PDB entry 3UO7 | X-ray diffraction, 3.00 A resolution | chains D and A of the 4 polymer chains in the assembly

[Chain D]
Molecule: 23-nt DNA strand
Sequence (23 nucleotides; numbered 1 to 23; the number before each row is that of its first residue):
     1 CCACTGCTCA XGTACAGAGC TGT
Modified positions: 1CC (5-carboxy-2'-deoxycytidine monophosphate) at position 11

[Chain A]
Name: G/T mismatch-specific thymine DNA glycosylase
Organism: Homo sapiens
Notes: EC 3.2.2.29
UniProtKB: Q13569 (TDG_HUMAN); residues 111-308 here = UniProt positions 111-308
Amino-acid sequence (201 residues; numbered 108 to 308; the number before each row is that of its first residue):
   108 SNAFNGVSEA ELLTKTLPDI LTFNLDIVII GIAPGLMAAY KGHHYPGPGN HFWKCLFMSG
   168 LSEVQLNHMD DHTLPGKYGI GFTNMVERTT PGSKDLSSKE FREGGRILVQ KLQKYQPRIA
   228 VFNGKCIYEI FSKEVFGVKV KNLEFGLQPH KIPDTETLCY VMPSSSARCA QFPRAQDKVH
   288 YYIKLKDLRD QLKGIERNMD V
Unresolved in the structure: 108-122, 304-308
Differences from the reference sequence: expression tag (108-110); engineered mutation Ala140 (Asn in Q13569)
Curated features (UniProtKB/Swiss-Prot):
  - cross-link: Lys248 (Glycyl lysine isopeptide (Lys-Gly) (interchain with G-Cter in SUMO2))
What the authors report for this chain:
  - binding site for the 23-nt DNA strand (chain D): Ile139, Ala140, Ala145, His150, His151, Tyr152, Asn157, Asn191, Arg275

[Interface between chain D and chain A]
Pairs across the interface (31):
  DA10(D) - Ala274(A)  base contact
  DA10(D) - Arg275(A)  salt bridge to the phosphate
  1CC_11(D) - Gly138(A)  base contact
  1CC_11(D) - Ile139(A)  base contact
  1CC_11(D) - Ala140(A)  sugar contact
  1CC_11(D) - Gly142(A)  sugar contact
  1CC_11(D) - Ala145(A)  base contact
  1CC_11(D) - His151(A)  base contact
  1CC_11(D) - Tyr152(A)  base contact
  1CC_11(D) - Pro153(A)  base contact
  1CC_11(D) - Asn157(A)  hydrogen bond to the phosphate
  1CC_11(D) - Asn191(A)  base contact
  1CC_11(D) - Gly199(A)  sugar contact
  1CC_11(D) - Ser200(A)  phosphate contact
  DG12(D) - Gly199(A)  phosphate contact
  DG12(D) - Ser200(A)  hydrogen bond to the phosphate
  DG12(D) - Lys201(A)  base contact
  DG12(D) - Ser271(A)  phosphate contact
  DG12(D) - Ser273(A)  hydrogen bond to the phosphate
  DG12(D) - Arg275(A)  salt bridge to the phosphate
  DG12(D) - Ala277(A)  base contact
  DG12(D) - Gln278(A)  base contact
  DT13(D) - Gly231(A)  phosphate contact
  DT13(D) - Lys232(A)  hydrogen bond to the phosphate
  DT13(D) - Cys233(A)  hydrogen bond to the phosphate
  DT13(D) - Ser271(A)  hydrogen bond to the phosphate
  DT13(D) - Cys276(A)  sugar contact
  DT13(D) - Gln278(A)  hydrogen bond to the base
  DA14(D) - Lys232(A)  salt bridge to the phosphate
  DA14(D) - Phe252(A)  phosphate contact
  DA14(D) - Gln278(A)  sugar contact
Also at the interface, not in a pair above, chain A (31 interface residues in all): Pro141, Met144, His150, Gly156, Pro198, Met269, Pro270

[Overview]
5 residues of chain D face 31 of chain A across their interface; the contacts include 7 hydrogen bonds and 3
salt bridges. Among the polar pairs are DT13(D)-Gln278(A), 1CC_11(D)-Asn157(A) and DG12(D)-Ser200(A). From the
paper: a binding site for the 23-nt DNA strand (chain D) at Ile139(A), Ala140(A) and Ala145(A) among others.
Chain D is a 23-nt DNA strand and chain A is G/T mismatch-specific thymine DNA glycosylase (Homo sapiens); the
structure, Crystal structure of Human Thymine DNA Glycosylase Bound to Substrate 5-carboxylcytosine, was
determined by X-ray diffraction, deposited together with 3UOB.
